PDB entry 6IEA | X-ray diffraction, 2.00 A resolution | chains A and H of the 3 polymer chains in the assembly

== Chain A ==
Name: NSmGnGc
Source organism: Rift valley fever virus
Reference sequence: H9BSP3 (H9BSP3_RVFV); residues 1-316 here correspond to UniProt positions 154-469 (UniProt number = residue number + 153)
Chain sequence (316 residues; row label = number of the first residue in the row):
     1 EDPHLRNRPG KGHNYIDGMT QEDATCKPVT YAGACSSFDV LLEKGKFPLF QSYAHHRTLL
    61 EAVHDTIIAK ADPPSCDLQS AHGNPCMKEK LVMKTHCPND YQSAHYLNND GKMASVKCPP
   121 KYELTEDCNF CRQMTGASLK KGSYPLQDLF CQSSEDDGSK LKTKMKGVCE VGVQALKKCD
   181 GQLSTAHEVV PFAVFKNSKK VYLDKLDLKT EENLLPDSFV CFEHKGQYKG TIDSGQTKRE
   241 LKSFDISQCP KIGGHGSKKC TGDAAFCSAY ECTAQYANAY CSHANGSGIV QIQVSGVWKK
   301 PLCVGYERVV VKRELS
Disordered / not traced: 225-239, 316
Disulfides: Cys26-Cys35, Cys76-Cys86, Cys97-Cys128, Cys118-Cys131, Cys151-Cys303, Cys169-Cys179, Cys221-Cys281, Cys249-Cys260, Cys267-Cys272
What the authors report for this chain:
  - mutagenesis - Q21A, D23A, K27A, K141A: decreased binding to R13
  - mutagenesis - D23A, K27A: decreased binding to R4
  - mutagenesis - D72A, D77A: decreased binding to R19
  - mutagenesis - D23A, K27A, D72A, D77A: decreased binding to R22
  - mutagenesis - T20L: decreased binding to other Gn monoclonal antibodies
  - mutagenesis - E22G: decreased binding to Gn monoclonal antibodies
  - mutagenesis - T20A/Q21A/E22A/D23A/T25A/K27A/K141A: abolished binding to R13
  - mutagenesis - Q21A, D23A, K27A, K141A: decreased binding to R12
  - mutagenesis - Q21A, D23A, K27A, K141A: decreased binding to R15
  - mutagenesis - D72A: abolished binding to R17
  - mutagenesis - T20L: unchanged binding to R17
  - mutagenesis - T20A/Q21A/E22A/D23A/T25A/K27A/K141A: abolished binding to R15

== Chain H ==
Name: R13 H chain
Source organism: Homo sapiens
Chain sequence (225 residues; each row starts with the number of its first residue):
     1 QVQLQESGPG LVKPSQTLSL TCTVSGGSIS SGGYYWSWIR QHPGKGLEWI GYIYDSGSTY
    61 YNPSLKSRVT ISVDTSKNQF SLKLSSVTAA DTALYYCASL PYCSGRICRP RTDYWGQGTL
   121 VTVSSASTKG PSVFPLAPSS KSTSGGTAAL GCLVKDYFPE PVTVSWNSGA LTSGVHTFPA
   181 VLQSSGLYSL SSVVTVPSSS LGTQTYICNV NHKPSNTKVD KRVEP
Disordered / not traced: 139-146, 198-204
Disulfides: Cys22-Cys97, Cys103-Cys108, Cys152-Cys208

== Chain A / chain H interface ==
Contacting residue pairs - 17 pairs, chain A then chain H:
  Gln21(A) - Cys103(H)
  Gln21(A) - Ser104(H)
  Glu22(A) - Ser104(H)
  Asp23(A) - Tyr102(H)
  Asp23(A) - Arg109(H)  hydrogen bond (backbone-side chain)
  Ala24(A) - Tyr102(H)
  Ala24(A) - Cys103(H)
  Ala24(A) - Ser104(H)
  Ala24(A) - Ile107(H)
  Ala24(A) - Arg109(H)  hydrogen bond (backbone-side chain)
  Thr25(A) - Ser104(H)
  Thr25(A) - Ile107(H)
  Lys27(A) - Tyr54(H)
  Lys27(A) - Arg109(H)  hydrogen bond (backbone-side chain)
  Pro28(A) - Arg109(H)
  Lys141(A) - Cys103(H)
  Lys141(A) - Ser104(H)  hydrogen bond
Also at the interface, not in a pair above, chain A (9 interface residues in all): Gly33
The authors on this interface:
  - interface residues, chain A: Asp23(A), Lys27(A), Lys141(A)

== Overview ==
The interface between chain A and chain H involves 9 residues on one side and 6 on the other, with 4 hydrogen
bonds. Among the polar pairs are Asp23(A)-Arg109(H), Ala24(A)-Arg109(H) and Lys27(A)-Arg109(H). The paper
reports that Q21A, D23A and K27A of chain A, among others, reduce binding to R13; interface residues Asp23(A),
Lys27(A) and Lys141(A); 9 substitutions were tested in all.
Here chain A is NSmGnGc (Rift valley fever virus) and chain H is R13 H chain (Homo sapiens). Entry 6IEA
(Structure of RVFV Gn and human monoclonal antibody R13) was determined by X-ray diffraction (same publication
as 6IEK).
